PDB entry 9H8S | X-ray diffraction, 2.16 A resolution | chains A and B

== Chain A ==
Molecule: Cyclin-dependent kinase 8
Source organism: Homo sapiens
Notes: EC 2.7.11.22, 2.7.11.23
UniProt: P49336 (CDK8_HUMAN); residue numbers follow UniProt; this construct covers 1-403
Amino-acid sequence (414 residues; numbered -10 to 403; the number before each row is that of its first residue; numbers below 1 keep their minus sign (Gly-10 is residue -10)):
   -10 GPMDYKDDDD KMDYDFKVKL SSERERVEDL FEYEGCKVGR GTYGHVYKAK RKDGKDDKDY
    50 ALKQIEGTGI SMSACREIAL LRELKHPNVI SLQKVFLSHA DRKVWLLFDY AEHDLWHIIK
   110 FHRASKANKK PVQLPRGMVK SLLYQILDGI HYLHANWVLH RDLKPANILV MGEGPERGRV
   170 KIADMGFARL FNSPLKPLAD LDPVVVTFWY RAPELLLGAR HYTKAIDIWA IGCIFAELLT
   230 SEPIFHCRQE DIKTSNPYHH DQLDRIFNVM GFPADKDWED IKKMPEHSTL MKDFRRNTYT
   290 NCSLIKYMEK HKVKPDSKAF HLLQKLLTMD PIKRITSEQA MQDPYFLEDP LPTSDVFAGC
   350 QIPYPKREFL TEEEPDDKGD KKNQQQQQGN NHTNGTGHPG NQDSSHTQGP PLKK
Not modelled in the structure: -10 to 0, 118-122, 179-195, 239-243, 363-403
Construct notes: expression tag (-10 to 0)
Residues lining bound ligands: A1ITF (4-[(3S,5R)-3-[2-[(3R)-3-fluoranylpyrrolidin-1-yl]pyrimidin-4-yl]-5-methoxy-piperidin-1-yl]carbonyl-1H-pyrrole-2-carbonitrile): Val27, Gly28, Tyr32, Val35, Ala50, Lys52, Glu66, Ile79, Phe97, Tyr99, Ala100, Asp103, His106, Ala155, Asn156, Leu158, Ala172, Asp173, Arg356

== Chain B ==
Molecule: Cyclin-C
Source organism: Homo sapiens
UniProt: P24863 (CCNC_HUMAN); residues 1-283 here = UniProt positions 1-283
Amino-acid sequence (313 residues; each row starts with the number of its first residue; numbers below 1 keep their minus sign (Gly-29 is residue -29)):
   -29 GSGMKETAAA KFERQHMDSP DLGTDDDDKA MAGNFWQSSH YLQWILDKQD LLKERQKDLK
    31 FLSEEEYWKL QIFFTNVIQA LGEHLKLRQQ VIATATVYFK RFYARYSLKS IDPVLMAPTC
    91 VFLASKVEEF GVVSNTRLIA AATSVLKTRF SYAFPKEFPY RMNHILECEF YLLELMDCCL
   151 IVYHPYRPLL QYVQDMGQED MLLPLAWRIV NDTYRTDLCL LYPPFMIALA CLHVACVVQQ
   211 KDARQWFAEL SVDMEKILEI IRVILKLYEQ WKNFDERKEM ATILSKMPKP KPPPNSEGEQ
   271 GPNGSQNSSY SQS
Not modelled in the structure: -29 to -1, 265-283
Construct notes: expression tag (-29 to 0)
UniProt features mapped onto this chain:
  - modified residue: Ser275 (Phosphoserine)

== Interface between chain A and chain B ==
Residue-residue contacts - 67 pairs, chain A then chain B:
  Met1(A) with Ser80(B); Ile81(B), hydrophobic; Tyr141(B), hydrogen bond; Pro260(B); Lys261(B)
  Asp2(A) with Lys79(B); Ser80(B), hydrogen bond (backbone-backbone); Pro260(B); Lys261(B), hydrogen bond (side chain-backbone)
  Tyr3(A) with Lys261(B), hydrogen bond (backbone-backbone); Pro262(B); Pro263(B), hydrophobic; Pro264(B)
  Asp4(A) with Lys261(B), salt bridge
  Phe5(A) with Phe72(B), hydrophobic; Tyr76(B), hydrophobic; Ser80(B); Ile81(B), hydrophobic; Leu145(B), hydrophobic
  Lys6(A) with Tyr141(B)
  Leu9(A) with Tyr141(B), hydrophobic; Leu145(B), hydrophobic
  Arg13(A) with Tyr141(B); Glu144(B), salt bridge
  Gly58(A) with Phe140(B)
  Ile59(A) with Lys96(B), hydrogen bond (backbone-side chain); Glu139(B); Phe140(B), hydrophobic; Leu143(B), hydrophobic
  Met61(A) with Lys96(B); Glu99(B); Gly101(B); Val102(B), hydrophobic
  Cys64(A) with Lys96(B); Val97(B), hydrogen bond (side chain-backbone)
  Ile67(A) with Cys148(B), hydrophobic
  Ala68(A) with Leu150(B), hydrophobic; Ile151(B)
  Arg71(A) with Gln13(B), hydrogen bond; Asp147(B), salt bridge; Cys148(B); Cys149(B), hydrogen bond
  Glu72(A) with Met1(B); Ser8(B); Ser9(B), hydrogen bond; Ile151(B)
  Leu73(A) with Met1(B), hydrophobic
  Val84(A) with Cys148(B), hydrophobic
  Leu86(A) with Phe140(B); Leu143(B), hydrophobic
  Ser87(A) with Phe140(B)
  His88(A) with Phe140(B); Tyr141(B); Glu144(B), salt bridge
  Arg91(A) with Leu136(B), hydrogen bond (side chain-backbone); Glu139(B), salt bridge; Phe140(B)
  Val93(A) with Phe140(B), hydrophobic
  Asn145(A) with Ala0(B); Met1(B), hydrogen bond (backbone-backbone); Asn4(B)
  Trp146(A) with Ala0(B); Ala2(B)
  Val147(A) with Met1(B), hydrophobic
  Arg150(A) with Glu99(B), salt bridge
  Ala177(A) with Glu99(B)
  Arg178(A) with Glu99(B)
Other interface residues (no listed pair), chain A (33 interface residues in all): Arg65, Leu69, Lys92, Ala144
Other interface residues (no listed pair), chain B (36 interface residues in all): Gln7, Leu93

== Overview ==
33 residues of chain A face 36 of chain B across their interface; the contacts include 11 hydrogen bonds and 6
salt bridges. Polar contacts include Asp4(A)-Lys261(B), Arg13(A)-Glu144(B) and Arg71(A)-Asp147(B). Chain A
binds compound A1ITF.
Chain A is Cyclin-dependent kinase 8 and chain B is Cyclin-C, both from Homo sapiens; the structure, Human
CDK8/Cyclin-C complex with inhibitor 3-7, was determined by X-ray diffraction together with 9H8C from the same
study.
